Entry 5TWQ (X-ray diffraction, 1.80 A resolution); this record covers chains A and D of the 4 polymer chains in the assembly.

[Chain A]
Name: human DNA Polymerase Mu
Organism: Homo sapiens
UniProt: Q9NP87 (DPOLM_HUMAN); residue numbers follow UniProt; this construct covers 134-397, 410-494
Chain sequence (354 residues; each row starts with the number of its first residue; note: 12 numbers in that range are skipped by the numbering (no residue carries them; nothing is unmodelled there)):
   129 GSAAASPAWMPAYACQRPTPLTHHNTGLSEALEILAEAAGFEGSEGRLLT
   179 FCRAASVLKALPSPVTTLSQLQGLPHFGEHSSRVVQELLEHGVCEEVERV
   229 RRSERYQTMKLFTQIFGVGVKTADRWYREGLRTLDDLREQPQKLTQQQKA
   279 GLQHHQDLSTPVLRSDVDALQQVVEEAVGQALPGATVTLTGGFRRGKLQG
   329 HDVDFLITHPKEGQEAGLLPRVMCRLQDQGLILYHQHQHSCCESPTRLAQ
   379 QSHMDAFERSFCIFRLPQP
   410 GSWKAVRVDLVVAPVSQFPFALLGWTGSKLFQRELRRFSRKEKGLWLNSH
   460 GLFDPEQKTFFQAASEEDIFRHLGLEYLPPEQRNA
Not modelled in the structure: 129-137, 365-384
Differences from the reference sequence: expression tag (129-133); linker (410)
Curated features (UniProtKB/Swiss-Prot):
  - region: Arg323 to Asp332 (Involved in ssDNA binding)
  - binding site (Mg(2+)): Asp330, Asp332, Asp418
  - site: Gly433 (Responsible for the low discrimination between dNTP and rNTP)
Ion coordination: Na+: Thr241, Ile243, Val246 (shared with 1 residue of chain P); Mn2+: Asp330, Asp332, Asp418 (shared with 2 residues of chain P); Mg2+: Asp330, Asp332 (together with pyrophosphate) (shared with 1 residue of chain P)
Small-molecule neighbours: pyrophosphate (PPV): Gly319, Gly320, Arg323, Lys325, Asp330, Asp332
Reported in the primary citation:
  - conformationally variable residues (side-chain flip): Asp330, Gly433
  - mutagenesis - H329A (27-fold), W434A (23-fold), W434H (8.8-fold): decreased catalytic activity
  - mutagenesis - G433A (Kd 29 uM): unchanged binding to UTP
  - mutagenesis - G433A, G433S: unchanged catalytic activity
  - mutagenesis - W434A (Kd 79.1 uM), W434H (Kd 61.1 uM): decreased binding to UTP

[Chain D]
Molecule: 4-nt DNA strand
Sequence (4 nucleotides; row label = number of the first residue in the row):
     1 GCCG

[How chain A and chain D interact]
Residue-residue contacts - 14 pairs, chain A then chain D:
  Ala140(A) with DG4(D), phosphate contact
  Gly174(A) with DG1(D), hydrogen bond to the base
  Arg175(A) with DG1(D), salt bridge to the phosphate
  Thr178(A) with DG1(D), hydrogen bond to the base; DC2(D), sugar contact
  Phe179(A) with DG1(D), sugar contact
  Pro203(A) with DC3(D), phosphate contact
  His204(A) with DC2(D), sugar contact; DC3(D), hydrogen bond to the phosphate
  Gly206(A) with DC2(D), hydrogen bond to the phosphate
  Glu207(A) with DC2(D), hydrogen bond to the phosphate
  His208(A) with DG1(D), salt bridge to the phosphate; DC2(D), hydrogen bond to the phosphate
  Ser209(A) with DC2(D), hydrogen bond to the phosphate
Other interface residues (no listed pair), chain A (15 interface residues in all): Arg181, Leu202, Phe205, Ser210

[Summary]
Chain A and chain D form an interface of 15 and 4 residues respectively; the contacts include 7 hydrogen bonds
and 2 salt bridges. Among the polar pairs are Gly174(A)-DG1(D), Thr178(A)-DG1(D) and His204(A)-DC3(D). From
the paper: H329A, W434A and W434H of chain A reduce catalytic activity; conformational variability at
Asp330(A) and Gly433(A); 5 substitutions were tested in all.
Here chain A is human DNA Polymerase Mu (Homo sapiens) and chain D is a 4-nt DNA strand. Entry 5TWQ
(Post-catalytic nicked complex of human Polymerase Mu with newly incorporated UTP) was determined by X-ray
diffraction, deposited together with 5TWP, 5TWR, 5TWS, 5VZ7, 5VZ8, 5VZ9 and 9 further entries.
